5AGS - chain A; structure by X-ray diffraction, 1.47 A resolution.

== Chain A ==
Name: Leucyl-tRNA synthetase
Source organism: Mycobacterium tuberculosis
Notes: EC 6.1.1.4; fragment: editing domain (cp1, residues 309-513
UniProtKB: P9WFV1 (SYL_MYCTU); residue numbers follow UniProt; this construct covers 309-513
Amino-acid sequence (232 residues; row label = number of the first residue in the row):
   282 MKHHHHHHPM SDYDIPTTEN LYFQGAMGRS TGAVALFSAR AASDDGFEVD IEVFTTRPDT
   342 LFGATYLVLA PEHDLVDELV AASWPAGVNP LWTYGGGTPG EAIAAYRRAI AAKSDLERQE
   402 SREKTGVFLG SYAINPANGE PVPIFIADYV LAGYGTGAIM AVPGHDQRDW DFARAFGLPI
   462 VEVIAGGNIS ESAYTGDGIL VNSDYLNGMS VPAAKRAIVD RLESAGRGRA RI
Not modelled in the structure: 282-312, 323-329, 402-403
Differences from the reference sequence: expression tag (282-308)
Residues lining bound ligands: 38Y (3-(aminomethyl)-4-bromo-7-ethoxybenzo[c][1,2]oxaborol-1(3h)-ol-modified adenosine): F335, T336, T337, R338, T341, Y430, V431, L432, Y435, G438, A439, I440, M441, V443, H446, D447, R449, D450
Reported in the primary citation:
  - mutagenesis - S311L, Y435C, D450Y: increased growth

== In short ==
Chain A binds compound 38Y. From the paper: S311L, Y435C and D450Y increase growth.
Chain A is Leucyl-tRNA synthetase (Mycobacterium tuberculosis); the structure, Crystal structure of the LeuRS
editing domain of Mycobacterium tuberculosis in complex with the adduct
3-(Aminomethyl)-4-bromo-7-ethoxybenzo[c][1,2]oxaborol-1(3H)-ol-AMP, was determined by X-ray diffraction
together with 5AGR and 5AGT from the same study.
